PDB entry 7DD2 | electron microscopy, 5.60 A resolution (low resolution: residue-level contacts below are approximate; hydrogen-bond / salt-bridge calls are withheld) | chains E and K of the 7 polymer chains in the assembly

Chain E:
Protein: The heavy chain of 3C1 fab
Source organism: Mus musculus
Notes: antibody fragment or engineered binder
Chain sequence (222 residues; row label = number of the first residue in the row):
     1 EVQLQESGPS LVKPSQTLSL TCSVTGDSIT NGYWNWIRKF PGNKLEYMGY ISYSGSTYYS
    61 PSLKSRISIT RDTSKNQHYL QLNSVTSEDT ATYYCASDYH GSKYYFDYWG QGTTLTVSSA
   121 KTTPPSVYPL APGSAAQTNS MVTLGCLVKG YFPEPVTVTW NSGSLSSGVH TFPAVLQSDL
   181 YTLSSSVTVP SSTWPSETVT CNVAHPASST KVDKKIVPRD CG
Disordered / not traced: 1
Disulfide bonds: C22-C95, C146-C201

Chain K:
Protein: Spike glycoprotein
Source organism: Severe acute respiratory syndrome coronavirus 2
UniProtKB: P0DTC2 (SPIKE_SARS2); numbering as in UniProt (aligned over 1-1208)
Chain sequence (1261 residues; numbered 1 to 1261; the number before each row is that of its first residue):
     1 MFVFLVLLPL VSSQCVNLTT RTQLPPAYTN SFTRGVYYPD KVFRSSVLHS TQDLFLPFFS
    61 NVTWFHAIHV SGTNGTKRFD NPVLPFNDGV YFASTEKSNI IRGWIFGTTL DSKTQSLLIV
   121 NNATNVVIKV CEFQFCNDPF LGVYYHKNNK SWMESEFRVY SSANNCTFEY VSQPFLMDLE
   181 GKQGNFKNLR EFVFKNIDGY FKIYSKHTPI NLVRDLPQGF SALEPLVDLP IGINITRFQT
   241 LLALHRSYLT PGDSSSGWTA GAAAYYVGYL QPRTFLLKYN ENGTITDAVD CALDPLSETK
   301 CTLKSFTVEK GIYQTSNFRV QPTESIVRFP NITNLCPFGE VFNATRFASV YAWNRKRISN
   361 CVADYSVLYN SASFSTFKCY GVSPTKLNDL CFTNVYADSF VIRGDEVRQI APGQTGKIAD
   421 YNYKLPDDFT GCVIAWNSNN LDSKVGGNYN YLYRLFRKSN LKPFERDIST EIYQAGSTPC
   481 NGVEGFNCYF PLQSYGFQPT NGVGYQPYRV VVLSFELLHA PATVCGPKKS TNLVKNKCVN
   541 FNFNGLTGTG VLTESNKKFL PFQQFGRDIA DTTDAVRDPQ TLEILDITPC SFGGVSVITP
   601 GTNTSNQVAV LYQDVNCTEV PVAIHADQLT PTWRVYSTGS NVFQTRAGCL IGAEHVNNSY
   661 ECDIPIGAGI CASYQTQTNS PGSASSVASQ SIIAYTMSLG AENSVAYSNN SIAIPTNFTI
   721 SVTTEILPVS MTKTSVDCTM YICGDSTECS NLLLQYGSFC TQLNRALTGI AVEQDKNTQE
   781 VFAQVKQIYK TPPIKDFGGF NFSQILPDPS KPSKRSFIED LLFNKVTLAD AGFIKQYGDC
   841 LGDIAARDLI CAQKFNGLTV LPPLLTDEMI AQYTSALLAG TITSGWTFGA GAALQIPFAM
   901 QMAYRFNGIG VTQNVLYENQ KLIANQFNSA IGKIQDSLSS TASALGKLQD VVNQNAQALN
   961 TLVKQLSSNF GAISSVLNDI LSRLDPPEAE VQIDRLITGR LQSLQTYVTQ QLIRAAEIRA
  1021 SANLAATKMS ECVLGQSKRV DFCGKGYHLM SFPQSAPHGV VFLHVTYVPA QEKNFTTAPA
  1081 ICHDGKAHFP REGVFVSNGT HWFVTQRNFY EPQIITTDNT FVSGNCDVVI GIVNNTVYDP
  1141 LQPELDSFKE ELDKYFKNHT SPDVDLGDIS GINASVVNIQ KEIDRLNEVA KNLNESLIDL
  1201 QELGKYEQGS GYIPEAPRDG QAYVRKDGEW VLLSTFLENL YFQGDYKDDD DKHHHHHHHH
  1261 H
Disordered / not traced: 1-13, 70-76, 248-254, 621-640, 677-688, 812, 828-853, 1148-1261
Construct notes: engineered mutation G682 (Arg in P0DTC2), S683 (Arg in P0DTC2), S685 (Arg in P0DTC2), P986 (Lys in P0DTC2), P987 (Val in P0DTC2); expression tag (1209-1261)
UniProt features mapped onto this chain:
  - region: N280 to C301 (Putative superantigen), R403 to D405 (Integrin-binding motif), N448 to F456 (Immunodominant HLA epitope recognized by the CD8+), P681, A684 (Putative superantigen), S816 to Y837 (Fusion peptide 1), K835 to F855 (Fusion peptide 2), D1163 to E1202 (Heptad repeat 2)
  - site: R815, S816 (Cleavage)
  - glycosylation: N17 (N-linked (GlcNAc...) (complex) asparagine), N61 (N-linked (GlcNAc...) (hybrid) asparagine), N74 (N-linked (GlcNAc...) (complex) asparagine), N122 (N-linked (GlcNAc...) (hybrid) asparagine), N149 (N-linked (GlcNAc...) (complex) asparagine), N165 (N-linked (GlcNAc...) (complex) asparagine), N234 (N-linked (GlcNAc...) (high mannose) asparagine), N282 (N-linked (GlcNAc...) (complex) asparagine), T323 (O-linked (GalNAc) threonine), S325 (O-linked (HexNAc...) serine), N331 (N-linked (GlcNAc...) (complex) asparagine), N343 (N-linked (GlcNAc...) (complex) asparagine), N603 (N-linked (GlcNAc...) (hybrid) asparagine), N616 (N-linked (GlcNAc...) (complex) asparagine), N657 (N-linked (GlcNAc...) (complex) asparagine), T676 (O-linked (GlcNAc...) threonine), T678 (O-linked (GlcNAc...) threonine), N709 (N-linked (GlcNAc...) (high mannose) asparagine), N717 (N-linked (GlcNAc...) (hybrid) asparagine), N801 (N-linked (GlcNAc...) (hybrid) asparagine) and 6 more in UniProt
  - natural variant: L5 (L5F: In strain: Iota/B.1.526), S13 (S13I: In strain: Epsilon/B.1.427/B.1.429), L18 (L18F: In strain: Beta/B.1.351, Gamma/P.1 and 1 more), T19 (T19I: In strain: Omicron/BQ.1.1, Omicron/XBB.1.5 and 1 more; T19R: In strain: Delta/B.1.617.2, Omicron/BA.2 and 4 more), T20 (T20N: In strain: Gamma/P.1), L24 to A27 (sequence variant, change not given here; In strain: Omicron/BA.2, Omicron/BA.2.12.1 and 6 more), P26 (P26S: In strain: Gamma/P.1), Q52 (Q52H: In strain: Omicron/EG.5.1), A67 (A67V: In strain: Eta/B.1.525, Omicron/BA.1), H69 to V70 (deletion: In strain: Alpha/B.1.1.7, Eta/B.1.525 and 5 more), G75 (G75V: In strain: Lambda/C.37), T76 (T76I: In strain: Lambda/C.37), 82 further natural variant entries in UniProt
  - mutagenesis: H69 to V70 (Increased incorporation of cleaved spike into virions), N121 (N121Q: Partial loss of biliverdin affinity), R190 (R190K: Partial loss of biliverdin affinity), N234 (N234Q: Increased resistance to neutralizing antibodies), N331 (N331Q: Reduced viral infectivity), N343 (N343Q: Reduced viral infectivity), L452 (L452R: Increased resistance to neutralizing antibodies. Decreases HLA binding to NF9 epitope. Increased binding affinity to human ACE2), Y453 (Y453F: Decreased HLA binding to NF9 epitope. Increased binding affinity to human ACE2), A475 (A475V: Increased resistance to neutralizing antibodies), V483 (V483A: Increased resistance to neutralizing antibodies), E484 (E484D: Increased replication in human TMEM106B overexpressing cells), F490 (F490L: Increased resistance to neutralizing antibodies and human covalescent sera neutralization), 12 further mutagenesis entries in UniProt
Disulfide bonds: C131-C166, C291-C301, C336-C361, C379-C432, C480-C488, C538-C590, C617-C649, C662-C671, C738-C760, C743-C749, C1032-C1043, C1082-C1126

How chain E and chain K interact:
Contacting residue pairs (27; chain E residue first):
  T30(E) - N501(K)
  T30(E) - G502(K)
  N31(E) - G502(K)
  N31(E) - V503(K)
  Y33(E) - R408(K)
  Y33(E) - G504(K)
  Y33(E) - Y505(K)
  Y50(E) - D405(K)
  Y50(E) - R408(K)
  I51(E) - Y505(K)
  S52(E) - D405(K)
  S52(E) - Y505(K)
  Y53(E) - N501(K)
  Y53(E) - G502(K)
  Y53(E) - Y505(K)
  S54(E) - D405(K)
  S56(E) - D405(K)
  Y58(E) - Q409(K)
  Y58(E) - T415(K)
  Y58(E) - G416(K)
  Y58(E) - K417(K)
  Y59(E) - Q414(K)
  Y59(E) - T415(K)
  S60(E) - T415(K)
  P61(E) - G413(K)
  P61(E) - Q414(K)
  P61(E) - T415(K)
Other interface residues (no listed pair), chain E (14 interface residues in all): G32
Other interface residues (no listed pair), chain K (15 interface residues in all): G404, Y508

Summary:
The interface between chain E and chain K involves 14 residues on one side and 15 on the other. UniProt lists
24 mutagenesis sites on chain K.
Chain E is the heavy chain of 3C1 fab (Mus musculus) and chain K is Spike glycoprotein (Severe acute
respiratory syndrome coronavirus 2); the structure, S-3C1-F2 structure, two RBDs are up and one RBD is down,
the two up RBD bind ..., was determined by electron microscopy together with 7DCC, 7DCX and 7DD8 from the same
study.
